PDB entry 7DCO | electron microscopy, 2.50 A resolution | chains F and J of the 56 polymer chains in the assembly

[Chain F]
Molecule: U6 snRNA
Source organism: Saccharomyces cerevisiae
Sequence (112 nucleotides; each row starts with the number of its first residue):
     1 GUUCGCGAAGUAACCCUUCGUGGACAUUUGGUCAAUUUGAAACAAUACAG
    51 AGAUGAUCAGCAGUUCCCCUGCAUAAGGAUGAACCGUUUUACAAAGAGAU
   101 UUAUUUCGUUUU
Not modelled in the structure: 104-112
Bound ions: Mg2+ site 1: A59, G60; Mg2+ site 2: C61, G77; Mg2+ site 3 near G81 (its only coordinating residue here)

[Chain J]
Name: CLF1 isoform 1
Source organism: Saccharomyces cerevisiae
UniProt: A0A6A5PT67 (A0A6A5PT67_YEASX); numbering as in UniProt (aligned over 1-687)
Sequence (687 residues; each row starts with the number of its first residue):
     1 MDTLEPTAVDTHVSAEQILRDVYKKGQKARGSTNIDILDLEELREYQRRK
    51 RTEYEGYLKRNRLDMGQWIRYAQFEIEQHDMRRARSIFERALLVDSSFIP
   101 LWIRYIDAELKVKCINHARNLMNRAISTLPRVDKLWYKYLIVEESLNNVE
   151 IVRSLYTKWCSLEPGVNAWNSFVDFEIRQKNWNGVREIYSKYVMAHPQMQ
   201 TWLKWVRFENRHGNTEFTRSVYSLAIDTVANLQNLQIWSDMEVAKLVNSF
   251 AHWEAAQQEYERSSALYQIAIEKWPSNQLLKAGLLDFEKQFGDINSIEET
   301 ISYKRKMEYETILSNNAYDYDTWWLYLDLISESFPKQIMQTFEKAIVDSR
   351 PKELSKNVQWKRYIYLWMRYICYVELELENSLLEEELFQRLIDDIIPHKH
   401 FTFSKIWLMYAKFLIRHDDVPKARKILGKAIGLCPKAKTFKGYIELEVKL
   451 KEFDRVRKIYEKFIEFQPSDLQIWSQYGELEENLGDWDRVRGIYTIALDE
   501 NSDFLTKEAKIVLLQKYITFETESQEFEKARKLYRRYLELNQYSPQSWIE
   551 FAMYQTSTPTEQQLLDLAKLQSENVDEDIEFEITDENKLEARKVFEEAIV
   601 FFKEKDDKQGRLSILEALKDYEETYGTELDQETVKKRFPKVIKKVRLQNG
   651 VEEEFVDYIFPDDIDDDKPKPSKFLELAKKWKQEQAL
Not modelled in the structure: 1-39, 276-294, 334-339, 356, 426, 445-449, 481-484, 501, 518, 555-558, 577-579, 599, 623-624, 642-687

[Interface between chain F and chain J]
Pairs across the interface - 22 pairs, chain F then chain J:
  U64(F) with Arg60(J), sugar contact
  U65(F) with Lys59(J), sugar contact; Arg60(J), sugar contact
  C66(F) with Lys59(J), base contact
  C67(F) with Lys59(J), salt bridge to the phosphate
  A83(F) with Arg60(J), hydrogen bond to the sugar
  C84(F) with Arg60(J), sugar contact
  G86(F) with Glu53(J), hydrogen bond to the base; Tyr54(J), base contact; Tyr57(J), base contact; Gln67(J), base contact
  U87(F) with Gln67(J), base contact; Arg70(J), hydrogen bond to the base
  U88(F) with Arg70(J), hydrogen bond to the sugar
  U89(F) with Arg70(J), phosphate contact
  U90(F) with Arg104(J), salt bridge to the phosphate
  A91(F) with Ile99(J), base contact; Pro100(J), phosphate contact; Ile103(J), sugar contact; Arg104(J), salt bridge to the phosphate; Lys134(J), base contact
  C92(F) with Lys134(J), salt bridge to the phosphate
Also at the interface, not in a pair above, chain F (14 interface residues in all): C85
Also at the interface, not in a pair above, chain J (14 interface residues in all): Lys111, Val132

[In short]
The chain F/chain J interface involves 14 residues from each chain, with 4 hydrogen bonds and 4 salt bridges.
Among the polar pairs are G86(F)-Glu53(J), U87(F)-Arg70(J) and A83(F)-Arg60(J). C61(F) and G77(F) coordinate
Mg2+ site 2. The Mg2+ site 1 is built by A59(F) and G60(F).
Here chain F is U6 snRNA and chain J is CLF1 isoform 1, both from Saccharomyces cerevisiae. Entry 7DCO
(Cryo-EM structure of the activated spliceosome (Bact complex) at an atomic resolution of 2.5 angstrom) was
determined by electron microscopy (same publication as 7DCP, 7DCQ, 7DCR and 7DD3).
